PDB entry 8VKX | X-ray diffraction, 3.35 A resolution | chains L and A of the 3 polymer chains in the assembly

== Chain L ==
Molecule: VX22 light chain
From: Homo sapiens
Chain sequence (216 residues; row label = number of the first residue in the row; note: 1 number in that range is skipped by the numbering (no residue carries it; nothing is unmodelled there); a row labelled like 27A-27C holds insertion residues (27A, then the next letters in order)):
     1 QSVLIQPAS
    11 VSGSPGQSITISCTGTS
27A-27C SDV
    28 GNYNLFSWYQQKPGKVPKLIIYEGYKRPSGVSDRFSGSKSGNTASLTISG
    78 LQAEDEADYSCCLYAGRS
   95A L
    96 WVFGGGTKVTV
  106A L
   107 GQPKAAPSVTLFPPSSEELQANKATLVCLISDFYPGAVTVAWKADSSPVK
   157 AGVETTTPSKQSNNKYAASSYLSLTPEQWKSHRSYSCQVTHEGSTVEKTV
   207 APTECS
Disordered / not traced: 1, 209-212
Cystine bridges: Cys-23/Cys-88, Cys-134/Cys-193

== Chain A ==
Molecule: VP1
From: Norovirus Hu/GII.4/Sydney/NSW0514/2012/AU
UniProtKB: K4LM89 (K4LM89_9CALI); numbering as in UniProt (aligned over 225-530)
Chain sequence (306 residues; numbered 225 to 530; the number before each row is that of its first residue):
   225 KPFSVPVLTVEEMTNSRFPIPLEKLFTGPSSAFVVQPQNGRCTTDGVLLG
   275 TTQLSPVNICTFRGDVTHITGSRNYTMNLASQNWNDYDPTEEIPAPLGTP
   325 DFVGKIQGVLTQTTRTDGSTRGHKATVYTGSADFAPKLGRVQFETDTDRD
   375 FEANQNTKFTPVGVIQDGGTTHRNEPQQWVLPSYSGRNTHNVHLAPAVAP
   425 TFPGEQLLFFRSTMPGCSGYPNMDLDCLLPQEWVQYFYQEAAPAQSDVAL
   475 LRFVNPDTGRVLFECKLHKSGYVTVAHTGQHDLVIPPNGYFRFDSWVNQF
   525 YTLAPM

== Interface between chain L and chain A ==
Contacting residue pairs - 13 pairs, chain L then chain A:
  Asn-29(L) with Val-508(A)
  Tyr-30(L) with Val-508(A); Ile-509(A); Pro-510(A), hydrophobic
  Tyr-91(L) with Asn-479(A), hydrogen bond; Asp-481(A), hydrogen bond
  Ala-92(L) with Pro-511(A)
  Gly-93(L) with Pro-511(A); Asn-512(A)
  Arg-94(L) with Glu-235(A), salt bridge; Pro-511(A)
  Ser-95(L) with Asp-481(A), hydrogen bond; Asn-512(A)
Also at the interface, not in a pair above, chain L (8 interface residues in all): Trp-96
Also at the interface, not in a pair above, chain A (10 interface residues in all): Thr-482, Leu-486

== Summary ==
8 residues of chain L face 10 of chain A across their interface; the contacts include 3 hydrogen bonds and 1
salt bridge. Polar contacts include Arg-94(L)/Glu-235(A), Tyr-91(L)/Asn-479(A) and Tyr-91(L)/Asp-481(A).
Chain L is VX22 light chain (Homo sapiens) and chain A is VP1 (Norovirus Hu/GII.4/Sydney/NSW0514/2012/AU); the
structure, VX22 bound to GII.4 P domain, was determined by X-ray diffraction.
